PDB entry 3PXI | X-ray diffraction, 6.93 A resolution (low resolution: residue-level contacts below are approximate; hydrogen-bond / salt-bridge calls are withheld) | chains B and C of the 6 polymer chains in the assembly

# Chain B
Protein: Negative regulator of genetic competence ClpC/MecB
Source organism: Bacillus subtilis
UniProt: P37571 (CLPC_BACSU); residue numbers follow UniProt; this construct covers 1-246, 252-280, 293-584, 599-664, 686-810
Chain sequence (758 residues; numbered 1 to 810; 52 numbers in that range are skipped by the numbering (no residue carries them; nothing is unmodelled there); the number before each row is that of its first residue):
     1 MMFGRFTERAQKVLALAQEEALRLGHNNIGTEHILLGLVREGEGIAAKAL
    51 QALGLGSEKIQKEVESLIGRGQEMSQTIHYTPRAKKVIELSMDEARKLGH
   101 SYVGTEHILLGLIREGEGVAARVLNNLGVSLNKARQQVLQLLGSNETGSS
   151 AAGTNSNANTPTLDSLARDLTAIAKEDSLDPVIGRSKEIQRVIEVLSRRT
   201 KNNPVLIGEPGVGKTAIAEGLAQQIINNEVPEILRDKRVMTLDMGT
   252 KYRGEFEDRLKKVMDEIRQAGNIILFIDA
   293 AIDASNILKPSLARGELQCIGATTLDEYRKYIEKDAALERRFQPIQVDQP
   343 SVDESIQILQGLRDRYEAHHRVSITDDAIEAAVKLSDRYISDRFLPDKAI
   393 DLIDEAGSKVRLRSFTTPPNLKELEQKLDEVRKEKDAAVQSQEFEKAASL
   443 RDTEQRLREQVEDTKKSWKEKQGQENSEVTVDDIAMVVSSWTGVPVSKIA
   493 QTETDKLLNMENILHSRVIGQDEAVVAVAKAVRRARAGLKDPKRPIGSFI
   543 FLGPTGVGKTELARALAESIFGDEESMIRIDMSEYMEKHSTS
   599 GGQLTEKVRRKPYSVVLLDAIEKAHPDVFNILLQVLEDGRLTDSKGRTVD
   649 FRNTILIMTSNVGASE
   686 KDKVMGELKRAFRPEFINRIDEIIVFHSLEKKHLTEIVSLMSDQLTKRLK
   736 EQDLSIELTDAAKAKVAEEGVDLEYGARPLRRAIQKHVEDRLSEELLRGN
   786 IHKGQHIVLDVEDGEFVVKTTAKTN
Unresolved in the structure: 1-2, 146-155, 243-246, 252-257, 293-300, 409-410, 468-469, 485-491, 599-601, 641-645, 713-714, 808-810
Sequence notes: engineered mutation Ala280 (Glu in P37571), Ala618 (Glu in P37571)
UniProt features mapped onto this chain:
  - binding site (ATP): Gly208 to Thr215, Gly545 to Thr552

# Chain C
Protein: Negative regulator of genetic competence ClpC/MecB
Source organism: Bacillus subtilis
UniProt: P37571 (CLPC_BACSU); numbering as in UniProt; present here: 1-245, 251-280, 293-584, 599-664, 686-810
Chain sequence (758 residues; each row starts with the number of its first residue; note: 52 numbers in that range are skipped by the numbering (no residue carries them; nothing is unmodelled there)):
     1 MMFGRFTERAQKVLALAQEEALRLGHNNIGTEHILLGLVREGEGIAAKAL
    51 QALGLGSEKIQKEVESLIGRGQEMSQTIHYTPRAKKVIELSMDEARKLGH
   101 SYVGTEHILLGLIREGEGVAARVLNNLGVSLNKARQQVLQLLGSNETGSS
   151 AAGTNSNANTPTLDSLARDLTAIAKEDSLDPVIGRSKEIQRVIEVLSRRT
   201 KNNPVLIGEPGVGKTAIAEGLAQQIINNEVPEILRDKRVMTLDMG
   251 TKYRGEFEDRLKKVMDEIRQAGNIILFIDA
   293 AIDASNILKPSLARGELQCIGATTLDEYRKYIEKDAALERRFQPIQVDQP
   343 SVDESIQILQGLRDRYEAHHRVSITDDAIEAAVKLSDRYISDRFLPDKAI
   393 DLIDEAGSKVRLRSFTTPPNLKELEQKLDEVRKEKDAAVQSQEFEKAASL
   443 RDTEQRLREQVEDTKKSWKEKQGQENSEVTVDDIAMVVSSWTGVPVSKIA
   493 QTETDKLLNMENILHSRVIGQDEAVVAVAKAVRRARAGLKDPKRPIGSFI
   543 FLGPTGVGKTELARALAESIFGDEESMIRIDMSEYMEKHSTS
   599 GGQLTEKVRRKPYSVVLLDAIEKAHPDVFNILLQVLEDGRLTDSKGRTVD
   649 FRNTILIMTSNVGASE
   686 KDKVMGELKRAFRPEFINRIDEIIVFHSLEKKHLTEIVSLMSDQLTKRLK
   736 EQDLSIELTDAAKAKVAEEGVDLEYGARPLRRAIQKHVEDRLSEELLRGN
   786 IHKGQHIVLDVEDGEFVVKTTAKTN
Unresolved in the structure: 1, 147-155, 251-257, 293-298, 409-410, 468-469, 485-491, 599-601, 641-645, 713-714, 808-810
Sequence notes: engineered mutation Ala280 (Glu in P37571), Ala618 (Glu in P37571)
UniProt features mapped onto this chain:
  - binding site (ATP): Gly208 to Thr215, Gly545 to Thr552

# How chain B and chain C interact
Contacting residue pairs (79):
  Gln190(B) - Leu404(C)
  Glu194(B) - Glu397(C)
  Glu194(B) - Ser400(C)
  Glu194(B) - Lys401(C)
  Ser197(B) - His361(C)
  Arg198(B) - His361(C)
  Arg198(B) - Asp393(C)
  Arg198(B) - Asp396(C)
  Arg198(B) - Glu397(C)
  Arg199(B) - Arg357(C)
  Arg199(B) - Tyr358(C)
  Arg199(B) - Asp396(C)
  Thr200(B) - Tyr358(C)
  Thr200(B) - Ile392(C)
  Thr200(B) - Asp396(C)
  Lys201(B) - Asp393(C)
  Glu229(B) - Phe407(C)
  Val230(B) - Phe407(C)
  Pro231(B) - Arg403(C)
  Pro231(B) - Phe407(C)
  Glu232(B) - His361(C)
  Glu232(B) - His362(C)
  Glu232(B) - Gly399(C)
  Glu232(B) - Ser400(C)
  Glu232(B) - Arg403(C)
  Ile233(B) - His362(C)
  Arg235(B) - Glu89(C)
  Lys262(B) - Arg260(C)
  Ala271(B) - Arg96(C)
  Arg306(B) - Leu166(C)
  Arg306(B) - Arg168(C)
  Arg306(B) - Leu242(C)
  Thr496(B) - Leu782(C)
  Leu499(B) - Leu782(C)
  Leu500(B) - Glu779(C)
  Leu500(B) - Leu782(C)
  Leu500(B) - Arg783(C)
  Ala521(B) - Glu779(C)
  Lys522(B) - Asp775(C)
  Lys522(B) - Glu779(C)
  Ala523(B) - Asp775(C)
  Val524(B) - Asp775(C)
  Arg525(B) - Glu774(C)
  Arg525(B) - Asp775(C)
  Arg525(B) - Ser778(C)
  Arg525(B) - Glu779(C)
  Arg525(B) - Arg783(C)
  Arg526(B) - Arg767(C)
  Arg526(B) - Gln770(C)
  Arg526(B) - Lys771(C)
  Arg526(B) - His772(C)
  Arg526(B) - Glu774(C)
  Arg526(B) - Asp775(C)
  Arg526(B) - Arg776(C)
  Arg526(B) - Ser778(C)
  Ala527(B) - Asp775(C)
  Arg528(B) - Ser778(C)
  Ala529(B) - Leu777(C)
  Ala529(B) - Ser778(C)
  Ala529(B) - Leu781(C)
  Gly530(B) - Arg733(C)
  Gly530(B) - Leu734(C)
  Gly530(B) - Ser778(C)
  Leu531(B) - Leu730(C)
  Leu531(B) - Arg733(C)
  Leu531(B) - Glu774(C)
  Lys532(B) - Arg733(C)
  Lys532(B) - Gln770(C)
  Lys532(B) - Glu774(C)
  Asp533(B) - Arg733(C)
  Met690(B) - Tyr760(C)
  Gly691(B) - Tyr760(C)
  Lys694(B) - Glu759(C)
  Lys694(B) - Tyr760(C)
  Asn703(B) - Arg763(C)
  Ile705(B) - Arg767(C)
  Asp706(B) - Arg767(C)
  Asp706(B) - Gln770(C)
  Glu707(B) - Lys771(C)
Other interface residues (no listed pair), chain B (49 interface residues in all): Asn157, Ile193, Asp236, Leu304, Gly307, Glu331, Pro534, Arg536, Asp687, Val689
Other interface residues (no listed pair), chain C (47 interface residues in all): Asp93, Ala167, Asp243, Ala360, Arg385, Asp389, Ile769, Val773

# Overview
49 residues of chain B and 47 residues of chain C are in contact. Curated annotation (UniProt) lists 16
ATP-binding residues on chain B; 16 ATP-binding residues on chain C.
Both chains are Negative regulator of genetic competence ClpC/MecB (Bacillus subtilis). Entry 3PXI (Structure
of MecA108:ClpC) was determined by X-ray diffraction, deposited together with 2Y1Q, 2Y1R and 3PXG.
